PDB entry 7QOO | electron microscopy, 4.60 A resolution (low resolution: residue-level contacts below are approximate; hydrogen-bond / salt-bridge calls are withheld) | chains I and L of the 15 polymer chains in the assembly

Chain I:
Name: Centromere protein I
Source organism: Homo sapiens
UniProtKB: Q92674 (CENPI_HUMAN); numbering as in UniProt (aligned over 1-756)
Chain sequence (756 residues; each row starts with the number of its first residue):
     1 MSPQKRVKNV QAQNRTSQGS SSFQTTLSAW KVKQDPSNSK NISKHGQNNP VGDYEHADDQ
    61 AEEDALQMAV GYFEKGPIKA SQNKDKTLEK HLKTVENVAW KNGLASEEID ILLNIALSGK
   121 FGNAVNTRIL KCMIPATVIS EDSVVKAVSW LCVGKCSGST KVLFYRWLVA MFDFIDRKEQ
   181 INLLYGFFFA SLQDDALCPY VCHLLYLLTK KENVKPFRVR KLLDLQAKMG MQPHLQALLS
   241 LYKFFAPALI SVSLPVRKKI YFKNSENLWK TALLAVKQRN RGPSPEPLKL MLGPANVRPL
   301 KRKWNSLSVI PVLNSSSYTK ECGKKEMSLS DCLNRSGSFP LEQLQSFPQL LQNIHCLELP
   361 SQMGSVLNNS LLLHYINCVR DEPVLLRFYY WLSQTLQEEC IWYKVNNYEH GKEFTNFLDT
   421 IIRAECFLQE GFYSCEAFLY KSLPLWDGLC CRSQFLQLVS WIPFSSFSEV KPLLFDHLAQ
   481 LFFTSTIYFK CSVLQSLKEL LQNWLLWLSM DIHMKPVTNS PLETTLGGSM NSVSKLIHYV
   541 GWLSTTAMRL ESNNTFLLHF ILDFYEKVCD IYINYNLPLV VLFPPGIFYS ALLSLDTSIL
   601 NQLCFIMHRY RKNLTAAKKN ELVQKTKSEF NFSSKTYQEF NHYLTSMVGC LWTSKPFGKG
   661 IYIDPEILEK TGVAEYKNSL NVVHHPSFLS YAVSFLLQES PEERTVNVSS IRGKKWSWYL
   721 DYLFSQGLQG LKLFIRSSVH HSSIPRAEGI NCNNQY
Not modelled in the structure: 1-58, 283-333, 663-673, 739-756

Chain L:
Name: Centromere protein L
Source organism: Homo sapiens
UniProtKB: Q8N0S6 (CENPL_HUMAN); residue numbers follow UniProt; this construct covers 1-344
Chain sequence (344 residues; row label = number of the first residue in the row):
     1 MDSYSAPEST PSASSRPEDY FIGATPLQKR LESVRKQSSF ILTPPRRKIP QCSQLQEDVD
    61 PQKVAFLLHK QWTLYSLTPL YKFSYSNLKE YSRLLNAFIV AEKQKGLAVE VGEDFNIKVI
   121 FSTLLGMKGT QRDPEAFLVQ IVSKSQLPSE NREGKVLWTG WFCCVFGDSL LETVSEDFTC
   181 LPLFLANGAE SNTAIIGTWF QKTFDCYFSP LAINAFNLSW MAAMWTACKM DHYVATTEFL
   241 WSVPCSPQSL DISFAIHPED AKALWDSVHK TPGEVTQEEV DLFMDCLYSH FHRHFKIHLS
   301 ATRLVRVSTS VASAHTDGKI KILCHKYLIG VLAYLTELAI FQIE
Not modelled in the structure: 1-26, 107-113, 148-152
Swiss-Prot annotation at these positions:
  - modified residue: Ser-39 (Phosphoserine), Thr-43 (Phosphothreonine), Ser-53 (Phosphoserine)

Chain I / chain L interface:
Residue-residue contacts (36):
  Ser-253(I) / Ala-97(L)
  Ser-253(I) / Ala-101(L)
  Leu-254(I) / Lys-105(L)
  Pro-255(I) / Lys-105(L)
  Val-256(I) / Lys-105(L)
  Arg-257(I) / Lys-105(L)
  Pro-360(I) / Asp-205(L)
  Ser-361(I) / Gln-201(L)
  Ser-361(I) / Lys-202(L)
  Ser-361(I) / Asp-205(L)
  Gln-362(I) / Asp-205(L)
  Glu-382(I) / Leu-27(L)
  Leu-386(I) / Phe-178(L)
  Arg-387(I) / Tyr-81(L)
  Arg-387(I) / Phe-178(L)
  Arg-387(I) / Asp-205(L)
  Tyr-390(I) / Thr-78(L)
  Tyr-390(I) / Thr-173(L)
  Tyr-390(I) / Val-174(L)
  Tyr-390(I) / Phe-178(L)
  Gln-394(I) / Tyr-207(L)
  Gln-394(I) / Ser-209(L)
  Gln-394(I) / Gln-342(L)
  Gln-394(I) / Ile-343(L)
  Gln-397(I) / Gln-342(L)
  Glu-398(I) / Tyr-207(L)
  Glu-398(I) / Pro-210(L)
  Glu-399(I) / Tyr-207(L)
  Tyr-433(I) / Arg-30(L)
  Tyr-433(I) / Leu-31(L)
  Tyr-433(I) / Val-34(L)
  Tyr-440(I) / Val-34(L)
  Tyr-440(I) / Ser-38(L)
  Lys-441(I) / Glu-344(L)
  Glu-469(I) / Arg-35(L)
  Leu-473(I) / Ser-38(L)
Other interface residues (no listed pair), chain I (25 interface residues in all): Leu-359, Pro-383, Tyr-389, His-477
Other interface residues (no listed pair), chain L (27 interface residues in all): Phe-40, Pro-79, Ser-175, Phe-208

Summary:
Chain I and chain L form an interface of 25 and 27 residues respectively.
Here chain I is Centromere protein I and chain L is Centromere protein L, both from Homo sapiens. Entry 7QOO
(Structure of the human inner kinetochore CCAN complex) was determined by electron microscopy.
